Entry 7D2L (X-ray diffraction, 2.75 A resolution); this record covers chains A and C of the 4 polymer chains in the assembly.

Chain A:
Protein: 12i1-D647A
Organism: Lachnospiraceae bacterium ND2006
Sequence (1101 residues; numbered 1 to 1101; the number before each row is that of its first residue):
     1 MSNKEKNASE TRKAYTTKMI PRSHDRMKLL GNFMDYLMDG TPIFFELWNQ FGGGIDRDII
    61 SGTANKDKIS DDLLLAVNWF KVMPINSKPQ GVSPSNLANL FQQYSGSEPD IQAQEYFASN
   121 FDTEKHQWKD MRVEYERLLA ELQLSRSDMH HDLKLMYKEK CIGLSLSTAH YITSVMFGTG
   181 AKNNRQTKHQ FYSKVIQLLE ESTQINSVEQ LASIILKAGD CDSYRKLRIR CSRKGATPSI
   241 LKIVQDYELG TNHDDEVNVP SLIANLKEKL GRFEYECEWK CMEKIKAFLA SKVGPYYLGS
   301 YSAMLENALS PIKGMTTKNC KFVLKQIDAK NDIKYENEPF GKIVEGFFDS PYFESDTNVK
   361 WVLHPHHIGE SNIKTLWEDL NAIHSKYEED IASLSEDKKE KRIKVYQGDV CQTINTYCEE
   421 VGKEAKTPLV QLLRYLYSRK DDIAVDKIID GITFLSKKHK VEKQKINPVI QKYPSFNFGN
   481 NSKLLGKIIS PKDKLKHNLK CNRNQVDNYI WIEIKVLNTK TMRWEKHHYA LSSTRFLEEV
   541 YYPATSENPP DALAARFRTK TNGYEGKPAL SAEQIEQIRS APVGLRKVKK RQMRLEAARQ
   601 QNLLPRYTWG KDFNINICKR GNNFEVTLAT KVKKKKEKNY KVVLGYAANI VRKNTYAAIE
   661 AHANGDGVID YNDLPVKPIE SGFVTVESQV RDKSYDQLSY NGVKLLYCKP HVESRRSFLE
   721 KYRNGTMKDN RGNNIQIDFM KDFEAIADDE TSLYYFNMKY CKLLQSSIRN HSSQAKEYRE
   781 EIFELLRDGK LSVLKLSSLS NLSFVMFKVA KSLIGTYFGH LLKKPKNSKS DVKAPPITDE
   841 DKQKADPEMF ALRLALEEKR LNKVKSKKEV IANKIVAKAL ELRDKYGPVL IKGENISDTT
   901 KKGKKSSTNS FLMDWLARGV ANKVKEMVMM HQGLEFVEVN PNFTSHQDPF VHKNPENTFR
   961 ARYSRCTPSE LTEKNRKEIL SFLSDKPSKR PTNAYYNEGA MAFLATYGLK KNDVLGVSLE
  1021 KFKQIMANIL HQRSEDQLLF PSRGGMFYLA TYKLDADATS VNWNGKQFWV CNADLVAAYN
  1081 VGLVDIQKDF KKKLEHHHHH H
Not modelled in the structure: 1-6, 826-833, 1092-1101
What the authors report for this chain:
  - binding site for the 43-nt RNA strand: Lys494, His497, Arg503, Asp507, Tyr509, Trp511, His528, Arg535, Gly584, Lys923
  - binding site for the 40-nt DNA strand: His170, Ala236, Leu298, Arg652, Asn895 to Trp915, Ser945, His946, Arg962
  - binding site for the 40-nt DNA strand (chain C): Arg12, Thr168, Lys313, Lys318, Lys321, Asn481, Ser482, Lys483
  - specificity-determining residues: Gly235, Ala236
  - contacts within the chain: Lys13-Glu539, Arg535-Glu539
  - catalytic residues: Glu894, Asp1074
  - mutagenesis - G235A, A236L, W915A, H946A: abolished catalytic activity
  - mutagenesis - R12A, K13A, S174A, K313A, K318A, K321A, K483A, R535A, R620A, K631A, N649A, R652A, R860A, K865A, R962A: decreased catalytic activity

Chain C:
Molecule: 40-nt DNA strand
Organism: Lachnospiraceae bacterium ND2006
Sequence (40 nucleotides; row label = number of the first residue in the row; numbers below 1 keep their minus sign (DG-9 is residue -9)):
    -9 GGGGGAGCTT GCTATATTCC ATTCCTTAAT AGAACTAGAC
Not modelled in the structure: -9 to 0

Chain A / chain C interface:
Contacting residue pairs - 67 pairs, chain A then chain C:
  Arg12(A) - DA21(C)  base contact
  Arg12(A) - DG22(C)  salt bridge to the phosphate
  Thr168(A) - DG22(C)  hydrogen bond to the base
  His170(A) - DG22(C)  base contact
  His170(A) - DA23(C)  base contact
  Tyr171(A) - DG22(C)  base contact
  Arg225(A) - DT26(C)  salt bridge to the phosphate
  Arg228(A) - DC25(C)  phosphate contact
  Arg228(A) - DT26(C)  salt bridge to the phosphate
  Arg233(A) - DT26(C)  sugar contact
  Arg233(A) - DA27(C)  phosphate contact
  Lys234(A) - DT26(C)  hydrogen bond to the base
  Lys234(A) - DA27(C)  sugar contact
  Gly235(A) - DC25(C)  sugar contact
  Ala236(A) - DA24(C)  hydrogen bond to the base
  Ala236(A) - DC25(C)  sugar contact
  Thr237(A) - DC25(C)  sugar contact
  Ser310(A) - DA19(C)  sugar contact
  Ser310(A) - DT20(C)  sugar contact
  Lys313(A) - DA19(C)  phosphate contact
  Lys313(A) - DT20(C)  salt bridge to the phosphate
  Gly314(A) - DA18(C)  sugar contact
  Gly314(A) - DA19(C)  phosphate contact
  Thr317(A) - DA18(C)  phosphate contact
  Thr317(A) - DA19(C)  hydrogen bond to the phosphate
  Lys318(A) - DT17(C)  base contact
  Lys318(A) - DA18(C)  sugar contact
  Lys321(A) - DA18(C)  salt bridge to the phosphate
  Trp361(A) - DA6(C)  sugar contact
  His366(A) - DA6(C)  salt bridge to the phosphate
  His367(A) - DT5(C)  phosphate contact
  His367(A) - DA6(C)  salt bridge to the phosphate
  Lys426(A) - DT5(C)  phosphate contact
  Lys426(A) - DA6(C)  phosphate contact
  Thr427(A) - DA4(C)  hydrogen bond to the phosphate
  Thr427(A) - DT5(C)  hydrogen bond to the phosphate
  Leu429(A) - DT5(C)  sugar contact
  Lys472(A) - DT20(C)  sugar contact
  Asn477(A) - DA21(C)  sugar contact
  Asn481(A) - DA23(C)  base contact
  Asn481(A) - DA24(C)  hydrogen bond to the base
  Asn481(A) - DC25(C)  base contact
  Ser482(A) - DG22(C)  base contact
  Ser482(A) - DA23(C)  hydrogen bond to the base
  Ser482(A) - DA24(C)  hydrogen bond to the base
  Lys483(A) - DA21(C)  phosphate contact
  Lys483(A) - DG22(C)  salt bridge to the phosphate
  Asn614(A) - DA21(C)  phosphate contact
  Lys631(A) - DG22(C)  hydrogen bond to the phosphate
  Lys631(A) - DA23(C)  salt bridge to the phosphate
  Asp729(A) - DG1(C)  phosphate contact
  Asp729(A) - DC2(C)  phosphate contact
  Ile837(A) - DC10(C)  sugar contact
  Thr838(A) - DC10(C)  phosphate contact
  Thr838(A) - DA11(C)  phosphate contact
  Asp839(A) - DA11(C)  hydrogen bond to the phosphate
  Arg853(A) - DA11(C)  phosphate contact
  Glu857(A) - DT12(C)  sugar contact
  Arg860(A) - DC14(C)  salt bridge to the phosphate
  Val864(A) - DC14(C)  phosphate contact
  Met913(A) - DC14(C)  sugar contact
  Leu916(A) - DC14(C)  phosphate contact
  Leu916(A) - DC15(C)  phosphate contact
  Arg918(A) - DC15(C)  phosphate contact
  Arg918(A) - DT16(C)  salt bridge to the phosphate
  Gly919(A) - DC15(C)  hydrogen bond to the phosphate
  Asn922(A) - DT16(C)  hydrogen bond to the phosphate
Also at the interface, not in a pair above, chain A (53 interface residues in all): Tyr224, Glu306, Met315, Ala629, Asn730, Pro836, Leu861, Lys868, Asp914, Ala917
Also at the interface, not in a pair above, chain C (24 interface residues in all): DT7, DT13

Summary:
53 residues of chain A and 24 residues of chain C are in contact, with 13 hydrogen bonds and 11 salt bridges.
Polar pairs include Thr168(A)-DG22(C), Lys234(A)-DT26(C) and Ala236(A)-DA24(C). The paper reports catalytic
residues Glu894(A) and Asp1074(A); R12A, K13A and S174A of chain A, among others, reduce catalytic activity;
19 substitutions were tested in all.
Chain A is 12i1-D647A and chain C is a 40-nt DNA strand, both from Lachnospiraceae bacterium ND2006; the
structure, Crystal structure of the Cas12i1 R-loop complex before target DNA cleavage, was determined by X-ray
diffraction (same publication as 7EU9, 7D3J and 7D8C).
